2HZ9 - chain A; structure by X-ray diffraction, 1.70 A resolution.

[Chain A]
Name: Heparin-binding growth factor 1
From: Homo sapiens
Reference sequence: P05230 (FGF1_HUMAN); residues 2-140 here correspond to UniProt positions 17-155 (UniProt number = residue number + 15)
Amino-acid sequence (146 residues; row label = number of the first residue in the row; note: 1 number in that range is skipped by the numbering (no residue carries it; nothing is unmodelled there); a row labelled like 1C-1G holds insertion residues (1C, then the next letters in order); numbers below 1 keep their minus sign (His-1 is residue -1)):
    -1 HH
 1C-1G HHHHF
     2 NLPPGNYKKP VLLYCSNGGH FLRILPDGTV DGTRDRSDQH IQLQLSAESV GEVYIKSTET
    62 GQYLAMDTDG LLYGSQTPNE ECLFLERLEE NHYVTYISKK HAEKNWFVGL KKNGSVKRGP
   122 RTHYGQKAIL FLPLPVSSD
Unresolved in the structure: -1 to 0, 138-140
Sequence notes: expression tag (1C, 1C, 1C-1F); engineered mutation Val12 (Lys27 in P05230), Val95 (Asn110 in P05230), Val117 (Cys132 in P05230)
UniProt features mapped onto this chain:
  - region: Lys112 to Lys128 (Heparin-binding)
  - binding site (heparin): Asn18
Reported in the primary citation:
  - mutagenesis - K12V (-9.3 kJ/mol), K12V/P134V (-17.7 kJ/mol), P134T, P134V: increased stability
  - mutagenesis - K12V/P134V (30-fold): increased signaling
  - mutagenesis - L46V/P134V (+1.2 kJ/mol): decreased stability
  - mutagenesis - E87V/P134V: unchanged stability
  - mutagenesis - K12V: increased signaling in response to mitogenicity
  - mutagenesis - P134V: unchanged signaling

[Overview]
Curated annotation (UniProt) lists heparin-binding residue Asn18. The paper reports that K12V, K12V/P134V and
P134T, among others, increase stability; K12V/P134V increase signaling; 6 substitutions were tested in all.
Chain A is Heparin-binding growth factor 1 (Homo sapiens); the structure, Crystal structure of
Lys12Val/Asn95Val/Cys117Val mutant of human acidic fibroblast growth factor at 1.70 angstrom resolution, was
determined by X-ray diffraction (same publication as 2NTD, 2HW9, 2HWA and 2HWM).
